Entry 1W5A (X-ray diffraction, 2.40 A resolution); this record covers chain A.

Chain A:
Molecule: Cell division protein ftsz homolog 1
Source organism: Methanocaldococcus jannaschii
UniProt: Q57816 (FTZ1_METJAX); numbering as in UniProt (aligned over 1-364)
Amino-acid sequence (364 residues; numbered 1 to 364; the number before each row is that of its first residue):
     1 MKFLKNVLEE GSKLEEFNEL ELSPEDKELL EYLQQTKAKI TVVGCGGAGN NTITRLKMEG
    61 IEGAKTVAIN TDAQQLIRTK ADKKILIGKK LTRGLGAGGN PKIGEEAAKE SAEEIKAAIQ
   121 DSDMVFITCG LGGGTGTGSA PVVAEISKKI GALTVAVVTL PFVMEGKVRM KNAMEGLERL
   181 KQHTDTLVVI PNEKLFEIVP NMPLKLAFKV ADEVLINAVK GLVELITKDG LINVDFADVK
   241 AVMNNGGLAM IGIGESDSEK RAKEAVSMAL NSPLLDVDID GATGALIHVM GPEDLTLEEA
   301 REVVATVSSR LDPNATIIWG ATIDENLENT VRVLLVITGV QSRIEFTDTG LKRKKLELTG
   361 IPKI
Unresolved in the structure: 1-21, 356-364
Bound ions: Mg2+: Gln-75 (together with GTP)
Ligand contacts: GTP (guanosine-5'-triphosphate): Cys-45, Gly-46, Gly-47, Ala-48, Asn-51, Asn-70, Thr-71, Gln-75, Gly-96, Ala-97, Gly-98, Gly-99, Gly-130, Leu-131, Gly-132, Gly-133, Gly-134, Thr-135, Gly-136, Pro-161, Glu-165, Arg-169, Asn-192, Phe-208, Ala-211, Asp-212, Leu-215
Curated features (UniProtKB/Swiss-Prot):
  - binding site (GTP): Gly-47, Ala-48, Ala-97 to Gly-99, Gly-134 to Gly-136, Glu-165, Arg-169, Asp-212
Reported in the primary citation:
  - catalytic residues: Asp-235, Asp-238
  - Mg2+ coordination: Gln-75
  - catalytic residues: Arg-169 (proposed by the authors, not directly observed)

Summary:
Bound to chain A: GTP. From UniProt: 11 GTP-binding residues. From the paper: catalytic residues Asp-235,
Asp-238 and Arg-169; Mg2+ coordination by Gln-75.
Chain A is Cell division protein ftsz homolog 1 (Methanocaldococcus jannaschii); the structure, FtsZ dimer,
MgGTP soak (M. jannaschii), was determined by X-ray diffraction together with 1W58, 1W59, 1W5B, 1W5E and 1W5F
from the same study.
